PDB entry 8IMA | electron microscopy, 2.90 A resolution | chains A and D of the 4 polymer chains in the assembly

Chain A (and D):
Molecule: Glutaminase kidney isoform, mitochondrial
From: Homo sapiens
Notes: EC 3.5.1.2; chain D of this document is another copy of the same molecule, construct and numbering; everything in this record applies to it too
UniProtKB: O94925 (GLSK_HUMAN), isoform O94925-3; residue numbers follow UniProt; this construct covers 123-598
Amino-acid sequence (476 residues; row label = number of the first residue in the row):
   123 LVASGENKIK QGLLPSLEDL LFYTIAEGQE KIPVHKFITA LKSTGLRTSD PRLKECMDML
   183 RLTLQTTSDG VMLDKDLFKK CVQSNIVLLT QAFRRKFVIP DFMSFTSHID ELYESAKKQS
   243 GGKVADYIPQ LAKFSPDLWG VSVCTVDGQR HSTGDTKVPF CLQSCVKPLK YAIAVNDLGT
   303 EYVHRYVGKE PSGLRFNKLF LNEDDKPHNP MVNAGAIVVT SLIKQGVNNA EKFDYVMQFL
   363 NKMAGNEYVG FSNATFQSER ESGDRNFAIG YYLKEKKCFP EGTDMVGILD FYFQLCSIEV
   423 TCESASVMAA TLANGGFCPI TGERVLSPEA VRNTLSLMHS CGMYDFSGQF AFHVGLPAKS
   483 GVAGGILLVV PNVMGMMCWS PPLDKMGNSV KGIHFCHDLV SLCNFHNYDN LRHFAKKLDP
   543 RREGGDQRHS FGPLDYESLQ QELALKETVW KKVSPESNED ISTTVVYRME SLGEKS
Not modelled in the structure: 123-137, 533-598
Swiss-Prot annotation at these positions:
  - region: G315 to F322 (Highly mobile activation loop)
  - binding site (substrate): S286, N335, E381, N388, Y414, Y466, V484
  - modified residue: K130 (N6-succinyllysine), K164 (N6-succinyllysine), K311 (N6-acetyllysine)
  - natural variant: R272 (R272K: In DEE71), P313 (P313L: In GDPAG), S482 (S482C: In CASGID)
  - mutagenesis: Y249 (Y249A: Loss of enzyme activity), S286 (S286A: Loss of enzyme activity), K289 (K289A: Loss of enzyme activity), F318 (F318Y: No effect on catalytic activity. Loss of inhibition by BPTES; when associated with S-322), L321 (L321A: Decreased enzyme activity), F322 (F322S: No effect on catalytic activity. Loss of inhibition by BPTES; when associated with Y-318), L323 (L323A: Decreased enzyme activity), Y394 (Y394A: Decreased enzyme activity; Y394L: No effect on catalytic activity. Loss of inhibition by BPTES), Y466 (Y466A: Loss of enzyme activity)
What the authors report for this chain:
  - binding site for phosphate ion: K320, R387, Y394, K398
  - mutagenesis - Q416A (0.26-fold): decreased catalytic activity on Apo state
  - conformationally variable residues (loop rearrangement, order/disorder transition): Y308 to V334, N335, Y466
  - contacts within the chain: F318-Y466 (pi stacking)
  - catalytic residues: K289, Y414, Y466 (citing earlier work)

How chain A and chain D interact:
Pairs across the interface (18):
  L321(A) - L321(D)  hydrophobic
  L321(A) - Y394(D)  hydrophobic
  D386(A) - Y393(D)
  D386(A) - K396(D)  salt bridge
  D386(A) - E397(D)
  R387(A) - E397(D)  salt bridge
  F389(A) - Y393(D)  hydrophobic
  A390(A) - A390(D)
  A390(A) - Y393(D)
  A390(A) - Y394(D)
  Y393(A) - D386(D)
  Y393(A) - F389(D)  hydrophobic
  Y393(A) - A390(D)
  Y394(A) - L321(D)  hydrophobic
  Y394(A) - A390(D)
  K396(A) - D386(D)  salt bridge
  E397(A) - D386(D)
  E397(A) - R387(D)  salt bridge
Also at the interface, not in a pair above, chain A (10 interface residues in all): K398
Also at the interface, not in a pair above, chain D (10 interface residues in all): K398

Summary:
The chain A/chain D interface involves 10 residues from each chain; the contacts include 4 salt bridges. Polar
contacts include D386(A)-K396(D) and R387(A)-E397(D). UniProt lists 7 substrate-binding residues and 9
mutagenesis sites on chain A. The paper reports catalytic residues K289(A), Y414(A) and Y466(A); Q416A of
chain A reduces catalytic activity on Apo state.
Both chains are Glutaminase kidney isoform, mitochondrial (Homo sapiens). Entry 8IMA (Filament structure of
GAC with phosphate) was determined by electron microscopy together with 8IMB from the same study.
